Entry 9GNM (X-ray diffraction, 2.10 A resolution); this record covers chains A and B.

[Chain A (and B)]
Name: Abscisic acid receptor PYR1
Organism: Escherichia coli
Notes: chain B of this document is another copy of the same molecule, construct and numbering; everything in this record applies to it too
Reference sequence: F6HT94 (F6HT94_VITVI); the construct lacks a stretch of the UniProt sequence, so the offset changes along the chain: 10-169 = UniProt 1-160; 170-222 = UniProt 162-214
Sequence (214 residues; each row starts with the number of its first residue):
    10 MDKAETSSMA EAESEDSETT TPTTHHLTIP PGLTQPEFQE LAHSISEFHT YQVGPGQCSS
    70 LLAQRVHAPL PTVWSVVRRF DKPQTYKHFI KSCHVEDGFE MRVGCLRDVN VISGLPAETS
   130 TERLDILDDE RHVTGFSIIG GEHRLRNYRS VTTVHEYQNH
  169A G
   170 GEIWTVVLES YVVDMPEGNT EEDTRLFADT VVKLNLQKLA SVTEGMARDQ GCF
Not modelled in the structure: 10-27, 169A, 220-222 (chain B: 10-27, 169A, 218-222)
Differences from the reference sequence: conflict Asp-11 (Asn2 in F6HT94)

[Chain A / chain B interface]
Residue-residue contacts (36; chain A residue first):
  His-97(A) / Lys-202(B)
  His-97(A) / Leu-203(B)
  Phe-98(A) / Thr-199(B)
  Phe-98(A) / Leu-203(B)  hydrophobic
  Lys-100(A) / Glu-191(B)  salt bridge
  Lys-100(A) / Asp-192(B)  salt bridge
  Lys-100(A) / Leu-195(B)
  Ile-121(A) / Leu-195(B)
  Ile-121(A) / Phe-196(B)  hydrophobic
  Ser-122(A) / Arg-153(B)  hydrogen bond (backbone-side chain)
  Ser-122(A) / Phe-196(B)
  Gly-123(A) / Arg-153(B)  hydrogen bond (backbone-side chain)
  Gly-123(A) / Asn-188(B)
  Gly-123(A) / Phe-196(B)
  Leu-124(A) / Arg-153(B)
  Leu-124(A) / Asn-188(B)
  Pro-125(A) / Gly-187(B)
  Pro-125(A) / Asn-188(B)
  Arg-153(A) / Ser-122(B)
  Arg-153(A) / Gly-123(B)
  Arg-153(A) / Leu-124(B)
  Pro-185(A) / Gly-123(B)
  Gly-187(A) / Pro-125(B)
  Asn-188(A) / Gly-123(B)
  Asn-188(A) / Leu-124(B)
  Asn-188(A) / Pro-125(B)
  Asp-192(A) / Lys-100(B)  salt bridge
  Leu-195(A) / Ile-121(B)  hydrophobic
  Phe-196(A) / Phe-98(B)  hydrophobic
  Phe-196(A) / Ile-121(B)
  Phe-196(A) / Ser-122(B)
  Phe-196(A) / Gly-123(B)
  Thr-199(A) / Phe-98(B)
  Lys-202(A) / His-97(B)
  Leu-203(A) / His-97(B)
  Leu-203(A) / Leu-203(B)  hydrophobic
Interface residues without a listed pair, chain A (20 interface residues in all): His-152, Val-200
Interface residues without a listed pair, chain B (20 interface residues in all): Pro-185, Val-200

[Overview]
Chain A and chain B each contribute 20 residues to their interface; the contacts include 2 hydrogen bonds and
3 salt bridges. Polar contacts include Lys-100(A)/Glu-191(B), Lys-100(A)/Asp-192(B) and Ser-122(A)/Arg-153(B).
Chain A and chain B are both Abscisic acid receptor PYR1 (Escherichia coli); the structure, X-ray crystal
structure of VvPYL1, was determined by X-ray diffraction (same publication as 9GNL).
